7ZIT - chains A and C of the 4 polymer chains in the assembly; structure by X-ray diffraction, 1.79 A resolution.

Chain A:
Molecule: 14-3-3 protein zeta/delta
Source organism: Homo sapiens
Reference sequence: P63104 (1433Z_HUMAN); numbering as in UniProt (aligned over 1-230)
Sequence (230 residues; each row starts with the number of its first residue):
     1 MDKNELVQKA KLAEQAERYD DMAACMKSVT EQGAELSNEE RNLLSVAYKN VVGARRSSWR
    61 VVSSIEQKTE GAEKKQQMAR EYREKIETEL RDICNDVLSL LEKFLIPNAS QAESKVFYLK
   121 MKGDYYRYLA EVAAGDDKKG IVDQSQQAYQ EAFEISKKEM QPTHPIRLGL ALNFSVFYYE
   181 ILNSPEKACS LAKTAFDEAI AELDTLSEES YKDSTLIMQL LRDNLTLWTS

Chain C:
Molecule: Nucleoprotein
Reference sequence: P0DTC9 (NCAP_SARS2); numbering as in UniProt (aligned over 194-200)
Sequence (7 residues; numbered 194 to 200; the number before each row is that of its first residue):
   194 SRNSTPG
Modified / non-standard residues: Ser-197 (phosphoserine; SEP)
What the authors report for this chain:
  - post-translational modification sites: Ser-197
  - contacts within the chain: Arg-195/Ser-197 (hydrogen bond)

Chain A / chain C interface:
Residue-residue contacts (24):
  Lys-49(A) / Thr-198(C)
  Lys-49(A) / Gly-200(C)  hydrogen bond (side chain-backbone)
  Arg-56(A) / Arg-195(C)
  Arg-56(A) / Ser-197(C)
  Lys-120(A) / Thr-198(C)  hydrogen bond
  Lys-120(A) / Gly-200(C)
  Arg-127(A) / Arg-195(C)
  Arg-127(A) / Ser-197(C)
  Tyr-128(A) / Ser-197(C)
  Gly-169(A) / Thr-198(C)
  Leu-172(A) / Asn-196(C)
  Leu-172(A) / Ser-197(C)
  Leu-172(A) / Thr-198(C)
  Asn-173(A) / Ser-197(C)
  Asn-173(A) / Thr-198(C)  hydrogen bond (side chain-backbone)
  Val-176(A) / Arg-195(C)
  Val-176(A) / Asn-196(C)
  Glu-180(A) / Arg-195(C)  salt bridge
  Leu-220(A) / Asn-196(C)
  Asn-224(A) / Arg-195(C)
  Asn-224(A) / Asn-196(C)  hydrogen bond (side chain-backbone)
  Leu-227(A) / Ser-194(C)
  Leu-227(A) / Arg-195(C)
  Trp-228(A) / Arg-195(C)
Also at the interface, not in a pair above, chain A (17 interface residues in all): Ser-45, Glu-131, Leu-216
Also at the interface, not in a pair above, chain C (7 interface residues in all): Pro-199
Interface features reported in the paper:
  - residue pairs: Lys-49(A)/Thr-198(C), Arg-56(A)/Ser-197(C), Arg-127(A)/Ser-197(C), Tyr-128(A)/Ser-197(C) (hydrogen bond), Asn-173(A)/Thr-198(C) (hydrogen bond), Glu-180(A)/Arg-195(C) (hydrogen bond)
  - interface residues, chain C: Asn-196(C)

Summary:
The interface between chain A and chain C involves 17 residues on one side and 7 on the other, with 4 hydrogen
bonds and 1 salt bridge. Among the polar pairs are Glu-180(A)/Arg-195(C), Lys-49(A)/Gly-200(C) and
Lys-120(A)/Thr-198(C). The paper describes contacts between Lys-49(A) and Thr-198(C), Arg-56(A) and Ser-197(C)
and Arg-127(A) and Ser-197(C); hydrogen bonds between Tyr-128(A) and Ser-197(C), Asn-173(A) and Thr-198(C) and
Glu-180(A) and Arg-195(C). The paper reports the interface residue Asn-196(C); a modification site at
Ser-197(C).
Here chain A is 14-3-3 protein zeta/delta (Homo sapiens) and chain C is Nucleoprotein. Entry 7ZIT (14-3-3 in
complex with SARS-COV2 N phospho-peptide) was determined by X-ray diffraction.
